PDB entry 7OW5 | X-ray diffraction, 2.58 A resolution | chains A and D of the 5 polymer chains in the assembly

# Chain A
Name: MHC class I antigen
Source organism: Homo sapiens
UniProt: A0A583ZB34 (A0A583ZB34_HUMAN); residues 1-275 here correspond to UniProt positions 25-299 (UniProt number = residue number + 24)
Chain sequence (276 residues; row label = number of the first residue in the row):
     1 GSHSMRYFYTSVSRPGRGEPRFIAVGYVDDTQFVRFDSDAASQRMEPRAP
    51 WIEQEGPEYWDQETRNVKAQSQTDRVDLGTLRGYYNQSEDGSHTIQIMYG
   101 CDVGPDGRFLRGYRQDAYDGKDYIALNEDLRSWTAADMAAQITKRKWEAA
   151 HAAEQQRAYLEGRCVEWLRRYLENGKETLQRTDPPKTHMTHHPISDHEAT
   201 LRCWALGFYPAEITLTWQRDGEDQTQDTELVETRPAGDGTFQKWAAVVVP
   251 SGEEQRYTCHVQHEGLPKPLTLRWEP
Disordered / not traced: 1
Construct notes: expression tag (276)
Cystine bridges: Cys101-Cys164, Cys203-Cys259

# Chain D
Name: TCR alpha
Source organism: Homo sapiens
Chain sequence (203 residues; row label = number of the first residue in the row):
     1 AQKVTQAQTEISVVEKEDVTLDCVYETRDTAYYLFWYKQPPSGELVFLIR
    51 QPWWGEQNEISGRYSWNFQKSTSSFNFTITASQVVDSAVYFCAMSVPSGD
   101 GSYQFTFGKGTKLSVIPNIQNPDPAVYQLRDSKSSDKSVCLFTDFDSQTN
   151 VSQSKDSDVYITDKCVLDMRSMDFKSNSAVAWSNKSDFACANAFNNSIIP
   201 EDT
Disordered / not traced: 158, 186-188, 196-203
Cystine bridges: Cys23-Cys92, Cys140-Cys190
Reported in the primary citation:
  - specificity-determining residues: Arg50, Pro52, Trp53, Lys70 (from molecular simulation)

# How chain A and chain D interact
Contacting residue pairs (19):
  Glu58(A) with Arg28(D), salt bridge
  Gln62(A) with Arg28(D); Asp29(D); Thr30(D), hydrogen bond
  Arg65(A) with Asp29(D), salt bridge; Pro97(D), hydrogen bond (side chain-backbone); Ser98(D)
  Asn66(A) with Ala31(D); Pro97(D)
  Lys68(A) with Gly99(D)
  Ala69(A) with Gly101(D)
  Ala150(A) with Trp54(D)
  His151(A) with Trp54(D)
  Glu154(A) with Trp54(D); Glu56(D)
  Gln155(A) with Trp53(D); Trp54(D), hydrogen bond
  Ala158(A) with Trp54(D), hydrophobic
  Arg163(A) with Thr30(D)
Also at the interface, not in a pair above, chain A (13 interface residues in all): Gln72
Also at the interface, not in a pair above, chain D (14 interface residues in all): Gly55, Asp100, Tyr103
From the paper, about this interface:
  - pairs named by the authors: Arg28(D)-Glu58(A) (salt bridge), Asp29(D)-Arg65(A) (salt bridge), Thr30(D)-Arg163(A), Trp53(D)-Gln155(A) (hydrophobic contact), Trp54(D)-Glu154(A) (hydrophobic contact)
  - interface residues, chain D: Pro97(D), Gly99(D), Asp100(D), Gly101(D)

# In short
The interface between chain A and chain D involves 13 residues on one side and 14 on the other; the contacts
include 3 hydrogen bonds and 2 salt bridges. Among the polar pairs are Glu58(A)-Arg28(D), Arg65(A)-Asp29(D)
and Gln62(A)-Thr30(D). The authors report salt bridges between Arg28(D) and Glu58(A) and Asp29(D) and
Arg65(A); a contact between Thr30(D) and Arg163(A); hydrophobic contacts between Trp53(D) and Gln155(A) and
Trp54(D) and Glu154(A). The paper reports interface residues Pro97(D), Gly99(D) and Asp100(D) among others;
specificity determinants Arg50(D), Pro52(D) and Trp53(D) among others.
Chain A is MHC class I antigen and chain D is TCR alpha, both from Homo sapiens; the structure, Crystal
structure of a TCR in complex with HLA-A*11:01 bound to KRAS peptide (VVVGAGGVGK), was determined by X-ray
diffraction together with 7OW3, 7OW4, 7OW6 and 7PB2 from the same study.
